1T8G - chain A; structure by X-ray diffraction, 1.80 A resolution.

# Chain A
Molecule: Lysozyme
Source organism: Enterobacteria phage T4
Notes: EC 3.2.1.17
UniProt: P00720 (LYS_BPT4); residue numbers follow UniProt; this construct covers 1-164
Sequence (164 residues; numbered 1 to 164; the number before each row is that of its first residue):
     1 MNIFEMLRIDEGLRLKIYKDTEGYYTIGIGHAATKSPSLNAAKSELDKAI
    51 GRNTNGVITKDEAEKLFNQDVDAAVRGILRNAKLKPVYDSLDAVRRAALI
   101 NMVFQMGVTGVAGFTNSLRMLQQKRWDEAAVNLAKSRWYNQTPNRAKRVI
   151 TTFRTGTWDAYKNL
Disordered / not traced: 34-37, 163-164
Differences from the reference sequence: engineered mutation Ala32 (Leu in P00720), Ala33 (Leu in P00720), Thr54 (Cys in P00720), Ala97 (Cys in P00720), Val108 (Glu in P00720)
From the paper describing this entry:
  - mutagenesis - L32A/L33A/T34A/E108V: decreased stability
  - mutagenesis - E108V: increased stability
  - conformationally variable residues (order/disorder transition, side-chain flip): Ala33, Thr34 to Pro37, Glu45

# Overview
The paper reports that L32A/L33A/T34A/E108V reduce stability; conformational variability at Ala33, Thr34 and
Glu45.
Chain A is Lysozyme (Enterobacteria phage T4); the structure, Crystal structure of phage T4 lysozyme mutant
L32A/L33A/T34A/C54T/C97A/E108V, was determined by X-ray diffraction (same publication as 1SSW, 1SSY and 1T8F).
